PDB entry 1GRQ | X-ray diffraction, 2.90 A resolution | chain A

Chain A:
Molecule: Chloramphenicol 3-O phosphotransferase
Source organism: Streptomyces venezuelae
UniProtKB: Q56148 (CPT_STRVL); numbering as in UniProt (aligned over 1-178)
Amino-acid sequence (178 residues; numbered 1 to 178; the number before each row is that of its first residue):
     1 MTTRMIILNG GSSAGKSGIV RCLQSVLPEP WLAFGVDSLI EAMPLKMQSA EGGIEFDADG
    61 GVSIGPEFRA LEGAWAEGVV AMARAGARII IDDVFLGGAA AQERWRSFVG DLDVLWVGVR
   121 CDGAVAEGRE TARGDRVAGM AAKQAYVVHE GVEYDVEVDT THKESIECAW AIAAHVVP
Small-molecule neighbours: alpha-N-dichloroacetyl-P-aminophenylserinol (CLK): Gly11, Ser12, Ser13, Lys16, Ser17, Val36, Asp37, Phe56, Asp92, Val94, Leu96, Arg133, Met140, Gln144
What the authors report for this chain:
  - catalytic residues: Asp37, Arg136 (citing earlier work)
  - binding site for alpha-N-dichloroacetyl-P-aminophenylserinol: Ser12, Lys16, Asp92
  - conformationally variable residues (loop rearrangement, side-chain flip): Ala50 to Gly52, Asp135 to Val137

In short:
Chain A binds alpha-N-dichloroacetyl-P-aminophenylserinol. From the paper: catalytic residues Asp37 and
Arg136; a binding site for alpha-N-dichloroacetyl-P-aminophenylserinol at Ser12, Lys16 and Asp92.
Chain A is Chloramphenicol 3-O phosphotransferase (Streptomyces venezuelae); the structure, Chloramphenicol
phosphotransferase in complex with P-amino-chloramphenicol from streptomyces venezuelae, was determined by
X-ray diffraction together with 1GRR from the same study.
